Entry 2PHW (X-ray diffraction, 1.80 A resolution); this record covers chains A and B.

Chain A (and B):
Protein: Lectin
Organism: Pterocarpus angolensis
Notes: chain B of this document is another copy of the same molecule, construct and numbering; everything in this record applies to it too
UniProtKB: Q8GSD2 (Q8GSD2_9FABA); residues 1-252 here correspond to UniProt positions 9-260 (UniProt number = residue number + 8)
Chain sequence (252 residues; numbered 1 to 252; the number before each row is that of its first residue):
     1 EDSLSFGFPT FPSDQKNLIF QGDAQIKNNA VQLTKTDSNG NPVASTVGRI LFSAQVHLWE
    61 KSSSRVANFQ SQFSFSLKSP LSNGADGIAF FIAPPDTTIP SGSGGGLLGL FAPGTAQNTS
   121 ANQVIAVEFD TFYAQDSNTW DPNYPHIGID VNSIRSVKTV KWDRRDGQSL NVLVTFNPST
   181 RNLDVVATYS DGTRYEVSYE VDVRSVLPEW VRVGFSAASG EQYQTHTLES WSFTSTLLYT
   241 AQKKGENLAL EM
Not modelled in the structure: 241-252
Modified positions: E1 (pyroglutamic acid; PCA)
Ion coordination: Mn2+: E128, D130, D141, H146; Ca2+: D130, F132, N138, D141
Reported in the primary citation:
  - binding site for alpha-D-mannopyranose: S45, N83, D86, G106, D136, S137, N138, E221, Q222
  - binding site for beta-D-mannopyranose: E221

Chain A / chain B interface:
Residue-residue contacts (29):
  E1(A) with G7(B); F8(B); N17(B)
  D2(A) with G7(B), hydrogen bond (backbone-backbone); P9(B)
  S3(A) with F6(B); G7(B), hydrogen bond (backbone-backbone)
  L4(A) with S5(B)
  S5(A) with L4(B); S5(B), hydrogen bond
  F6(A) with S3(B)
  G7(A) with E1(B); D2(B), hydrogen bond (backbone-backbone); S3(B), hydrogen bond (backbone-backbone)
  F8(A) with E1(B)
  P9(A) with D2(B)
  D14(A) with W210(B), hydrogen bond
  K16(A) with Q55(B); W210(B)
  N17(A) with E1(B); A54(B); Q55(B), hydrogen bond (side chain-backbone); W210(B)
  A54(A) with N17(B)
  Q55(A) with K16(B); N17(B), hydrogen bond (backbone-side chain)
  W210(A) with D14(B), hydrogen bond; K16(B); N17(B)
Interface residues without a listed pair, chain A (19 interface residues in all): P12, Q15, F52, E60
Interface residues without a listed pair, chain B (20 interface residues in all): P12, Q15, F52, E60, E209

Overview:
Chain A and chain B form an interface of 19 and 20 residues respectively; the contacts include 9 hydrogen
bonds. Among the polar pairs are S5(A)-S5(B), D14(A)-W210(B) and N17(A)-Q55(B). The paper reports a binding
site for alpha-D-mannopyranose at S45(A), N83(A) and D86(A) among others; a binding site for
beta-D-mannopyranose at E221(A).
Chain A and chain B are both Lectin (Pterocarpus angolensis); the structure, Pterocarpus angolensis lectin
(PAL) in complex with Man-9, was determined by X-ray diffraction together with 2PHF, 2PHR, 2PHT, 2PHU and 2PHX
from the same study.
